6QUY - chains A and H of the 5 polymer chains in the assembly; structure by electron microscopy, 3.80 A resolution.

Chain A:
Protein: Tubulin alpha-1B chain
Source organism: Homo sapiens
Reference sequence: P68363 (TBA1B_HUMAN); residue numbers follow UniProt; this construct covers 1-451
Amino-acid sequence (451 residues; each row starts with the number of its first residue):
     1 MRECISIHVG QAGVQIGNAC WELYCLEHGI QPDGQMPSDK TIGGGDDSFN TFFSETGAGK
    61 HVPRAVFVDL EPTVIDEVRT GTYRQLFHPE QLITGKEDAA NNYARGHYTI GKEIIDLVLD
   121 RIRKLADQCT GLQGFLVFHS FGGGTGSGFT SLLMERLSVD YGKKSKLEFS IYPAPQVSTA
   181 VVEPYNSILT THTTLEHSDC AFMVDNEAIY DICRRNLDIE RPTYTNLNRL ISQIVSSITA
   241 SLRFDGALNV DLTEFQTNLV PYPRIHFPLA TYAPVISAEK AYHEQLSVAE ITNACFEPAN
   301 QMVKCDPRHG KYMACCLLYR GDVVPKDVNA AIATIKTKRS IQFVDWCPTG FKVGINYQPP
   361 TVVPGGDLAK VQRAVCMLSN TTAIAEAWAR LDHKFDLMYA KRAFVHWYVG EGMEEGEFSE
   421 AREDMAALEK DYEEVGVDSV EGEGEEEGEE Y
Disordered / not traced: 38-46, 442-451
Swiss-Prot annotation at these positions:
  - motif: Met1 to Cys4 (MREC motif)
  - active site: Glu254
  - binding site (GTP): Gly10, Gln11, Ala12, Gln15, Glu71, Ala99, Ser140, Gly143, Gly144, Thr145, Gly146, Thr179, Glu183, Asn206, Tyr224, Asn228, Leu252
  - binding site (Mg(2+)): Glu71
  - site: Tyr451 (Involved in polymerization)
  - modified residue: Lys40 (N6,N6,N6-trimethyllysine), Ser48 (Phosphoserine), Ser232 (Phosphoserine), Tyr282 (3'-nitrotyrosine), Arg339 (Omega-N-methylarginine), Ser439 (Phosphoserine), Glu443 (5-glutamyl polyglutamate), Glu445 (5-glutamyl polyglutamate), Tyr451 (3'-nitrotyrosine)
  - cross-link (Glycyl lysine isopeptide (Lys-Gly)): Lys326 (interchain with G-Cter in ubiquitin), Lys370 (interchain with G-Cter in ubiquitin)
  - mutagenesis: Glu254 (E254A: Abolished GTPase activity; microtubules have an expanded lattice with a negative twist and display high binding to microtubule-end binding proteins such as MAPRE3 ...)
Residues lining bound ligands: GTP (guanosine-5'-triphosphate): Gly10, Gln11, Ala12, Gln15, Ile16, Asp69, Glu71, Asp98, Ala100, Asn101, Ser140, Gly142, Gly143, Gly144, Thr145, Gly146, Ile171, Thr179, Asn206, Tyr224, Asn228, Ile231

Chain H:
Protein: Tubulin beta chain
Source organism: Homo sapiens
Reference sequence: P07437 (TBB5_HUMAN); the author numbering skips numbers that UniProt does not, so the offset changes along the chain: 1-44 = UniProt 1-44; 47-360 = UniProt 45-358; 369-454 = UniProt 359-444
Amino-acid sequence (444 residues; each row starts with the number of its first residue; note: 10 numbers in that range are skipped by the numbering (no residue carries them; nothing is unmodelled there)):
     1 MREIVHIQAG QCGNQIGAKF WEVISDEHGI DPTGTYHGDS DLQL
    47 DRISVYYNEA TGGKYVPRAI LVDLEPGTMD SVRSGPFGQI FRPDNFVFGQ SGAGNNWAKG
   107 HYTEGAELVD SVLDVVRKEA ESCDCLQGFQ LTHSLGGGTG SGMGTLLISK IREEYPDRIM
   167 NTFSVVPSPK VSDTVVEPYN ATLSVHQLVE NTDETYCIDN EALYDICFRT LKLTTPTYGD
   227 LNHLVSATMS GVTTCLRFPG QLNADLRKLA VNMVPFPRLH FFMPGFAPLT SRGSQQYRAL
   287 TVPELTQQVF DAKNMMAACD PRHGRYLTVA AVFRGRMSMK EVDEQMLNVQ NKNSSYFVEW
   347 IPNNVKTAVC DIPP
   369 RGLKMAVTFI GNSTAIQELF KRISEQFTAM FRRKAFLHWY TGEGMDEMEF TEAESNMNDL
   429 VSEYQQYQDA TAEEEEDFGE EAEEEA
Disordered / not traced: 441-454
Swiss-Prot annotation at these positions:
  - motif: Met1 to Ile4 (MREI motif)
  - binding site (GTP): Gln11, Glu71, Ser140, Gly144, Thr145, Gly146, Asn206, Asn228
  - binding site (Mg(2+)): Glu71
  - modified residue: Ser40 (Phosphoserine), Thr57 (Phosphothreonine), Lys60 (N6-acetyllysine), Ser174 (Phosphoserine), Thr287 (Phosphothreonine), Thr292 (Phosphothreonine), Arg320 (Omega-N-methylarginine), Glu444 (5-glutamyl polyglutamate), Glu448 (5-glutamyl glycine), Glu449 (5-glutamyl glycine), Glu451 (5-glutamyl glycine), Glu452 (5-glutamyl glycine), Glu453 (5-glutamyl glycine)
  - cross-link (Glycyl lysine isopeptide (Lys-Gly)): Lys60 (interchain with G-Cter in ubiquitin), Lys326 (interchain with G-Cter in ubiquitin)
Residues lining bound ligands:
  - GDP (guanosine-5'-diphosphate): Gly10, Gln11, Cys12, Gln15, Ser140, Gly142, Gly143, Gly144, Thr145, Gly146, Val171, Asn206, Tyr224, Asn228
  - GTP (guanosine-5'-triphosphate): Gln247, Leu248, Lys254
  - taxol (TA1): Lys19, Glu22, Val23, Asp26, Glu27, Leu217, Asp226, His229, Ala233, Ser236, Leu275, Thr276, Ser277, Arg278, Gln281, Arg320, Pro360, Arg369, Gly370, Leu371

How chain A and chain H interact:
Contacting residue pairs - 72 pairs, chain A then chain H:
  Gln11(A) - Gly246(H)
  Gln11(A) - Gln247(H)  hydrogen bond (side chain-backbone)
  Gln11(A) - Asn249(H)
  Gln15(A) - Gln247(H)
  Glu71(A) - Asn249(H)
  Pro72(A) - Arg48(H)  hydrogen bond (backbone-side chain)
  Thr73(A) - Arg2(H)  hydrogen bond
  Thr73(A) - Asn249(H)
  Asp76(A) - Arg48(H)  salt bridge
  Glu77(A) - Pro245(H)
  Lys96(A) - Arg2(H)
  Glu97(A) - Arg2(H)
  Glu97(A) - Cys131(H)  hydrogen bond
  Glu97(A) - Leu132(H)
  Glu97(A) - Gln133(H)
  Asp98(A) - Asp251(H)
  Asp98(A) - Lys254(H)
  Ala100(A) - Arg253(H)
  Ala100(A) - Lys254(H)
  Ala100(A) - Val257(H)
  Asn101(A) - Lys254(H)
  Asn101(A) - Val257(H)
  Asn101(A) - Asn258(H)
  Arg105(A) - Arg253(H)
  Gln176(A) - Leu333(H)
  Gln176(A) - Asn349(H)
  Val177(A) - Asp329(H)
  Ser178(A) - Asn349(H)  hydrogen bond
  Ser178(A) - Val351(H)
  Ser178(A) - Thr353(H)
  Thr179(A) - Leu248(H)
  Thr179(A) - Lys352(H)
  Ala180(A) - Asn349(H)
  Val181(A) - Asn258(H)
  Val181(A) - Lys352(H)
  Val182(A) - Asn258(H)
  Tyr210(A) - Met325(H)
  Tyr210(A) - Lys326(H)
  Tyr210(A) - Asp329(H)  hydrogen bond
  Arg214(A) - Lys326(H)
  Glu220(A) - Lys326(H)
  Arg221(A) - Ser324(H)  hydrogen bond (backbone-side chain)
  Arg221(A) - Glu327(H)
  Pro222(A) - Ser324(H)
  Pro222(A) - Met325(H)  hydrogen bond (backbone-backbone)
  Pro222(A) - Lys326(H)
  Tyr224(A) - Gln247(H)
  Tyr224(A) - Met325(H)
  Lys394(A) - Asn349(H)
  Leu397(A) - Trp346(H)
  Met398(A) - Trp346(H)
  Met398(A) - Ile347(H)  hydrophobic
  Met398(A) - Pro348(H)
  Lys401(A) - Phe262(H)
  Lys401(A) - Trp346(H)
  Lys401(A) - Ala438(H)
  Lys401(A) - Ala440(H)
  Ala403(A) - Trp346(H)  hydrophobic
  Ala403(A) - Ile347(H)  hydrophobic
  Phe404(A) - Val257(H)
  Phe404(A) - Asn258(H)
  Phe404(A) - Met259(H)
  Phe404(A) - Val260(H)
  Phe404(A) - Pro261(H)  hydrogen bond (backbone-backbone)
  Phe404(A) - Thr314(H)
  His406(A) - Val260(H)
  His406(A) - Pro261(H)  hydrogen bond (side chain-backbone)
  His406(A) - Phe262(H)
  His406(A) - Pro263(H)
  Trp407(A) - Ala256(H)
  Trp407(A) - Val257(H)  hydrophobic
  Trp407(A) - Val260(H)  hydrogen bond (side chain-backbone)
Also at the interface, not in a pair above, chain A (38 interface residues in all): Pro175, Thr223, Arg402, Val405
Also at the interface, not in a pair above, chain H (40 interface residues in all): Leu242, Phe244, Met323

Summary:
Chain A and chain H form an interface of 38 and 40 residues respectively, with 11 hydrogen bonds and 1 salt
bridge. Polar contacts include Asp76(A)-Arg48(H), Gln11(A)-Gln247(H) and Pro72(A)-Arg48(H). GTP is bound
between chain A and chain H. Bound to chain H: GDP and taxol.
Here chain A is Tubulin alpha-1B chain and chain H is Tubulin beta chain, both from Homo sapiens. Entry 6QUY
(NgCKK (N.Gruberi CKK) decorated 13pf taxol-GDP microtubule) was determined by electron microscopy (same
publication as 6QUS, 6QVE and 6QVJ).
